PDB entry 6GRB | X-ray diffraction, 2.40 A resolution | chains A and R of the 3 polymer chains in the assembly

Chain A:
Name: Nuclease-like protein
From: Chaetomium thermophilum (strain DSM 1495 / CBS 144.50 / IMI 039719)
Reference sequence: G0RYN2 (G0RYN2_CHATD); numbering as in UniProt (aligned over 1-530)
Amino-acid sequence (530 residues; each row starts with the number of its first residue):
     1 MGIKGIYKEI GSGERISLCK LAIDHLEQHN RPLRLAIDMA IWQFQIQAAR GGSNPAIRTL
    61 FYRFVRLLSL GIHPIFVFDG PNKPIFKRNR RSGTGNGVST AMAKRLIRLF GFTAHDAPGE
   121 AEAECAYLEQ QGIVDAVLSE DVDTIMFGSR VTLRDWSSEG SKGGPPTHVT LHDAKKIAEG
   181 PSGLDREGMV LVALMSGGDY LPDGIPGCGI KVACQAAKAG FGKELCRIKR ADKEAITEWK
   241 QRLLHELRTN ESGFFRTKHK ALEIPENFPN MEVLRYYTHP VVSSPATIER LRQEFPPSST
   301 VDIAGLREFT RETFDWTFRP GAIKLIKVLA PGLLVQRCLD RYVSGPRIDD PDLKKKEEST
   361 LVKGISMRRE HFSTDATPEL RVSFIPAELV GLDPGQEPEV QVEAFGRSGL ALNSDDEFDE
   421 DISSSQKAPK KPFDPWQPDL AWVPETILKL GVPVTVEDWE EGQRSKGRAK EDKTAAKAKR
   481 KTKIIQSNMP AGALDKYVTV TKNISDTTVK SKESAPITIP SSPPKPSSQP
Unresolved in the structure: 1, 84-98, 160-162, 231-234, 342-355, 401-430, 466-530
Bound ions: Mg2+: Asp-141, Asp-143
Reported in the primary citation:
  - conformationally variable residues (loop rearrangement): Asp-199, Asp-203
  - mutagenesis - D199A (100-fold), Y200F (100-fold): decreased catalytic activity on K+ ions
  - mutagenesis - E120A (100-fold): decreased catalytic activity (citing earlier work)
  - mutagenesis - D199A/Y200F: abolished catalytic activity

Chain R:
Molecule: 16-nt DNA strand
Sequence (16 nucleotides; each row starts with the number of its first residue; numbering starts at 0):
     0 TACCCACCAC CGCTCA

Interface between chain A and chain R:
Residue-residue contacts - 10 pairs, chain A then chain R:
  Phe-44(A) / DA15(R)  base contact
  Gly-207(A) / DA8(R)  sugar contact
  Gly-207(A) / DC9(R)  hydrogen bond to the phosphate
  Cys-208(A) / DC9(R)  phosphate contact
  Gly-209(A) / DA8(R)  hydrogen bond to the phosphate
  Ile-210(A) / DA8(R)  hydrogen bond to the phosphate
  Lys-211(A) / DC7(R)  phosphate contact
  Lys-211(A) / DA8(R)  hydrogen bond to the phosphate
  Val-212(A) / DA8(R)  phosphate contact
  Arg-256(A) / DC7(R)  salt bridge to the phosphate
Also at the interface, not in a pair above, chain A (9 interface residues in all): Pro-206
Also at the interface, not in a pair above, chain R (5 interface residues in all): DC6

Summary:
Chain A and chain R form an interface of 9 and 5 residues respectively; the contacts include 4 hydrogen bonds
and 1 salt bridge. Polar pairs include Gly-207(A)/DC9(R), Gly-209(A)/DA8(R) and Ile-210(A)/DA8(R). From the
paper: D199A and Y200F of chain A reduce catalytic activity on K+ ions; conformational variability at
Asp-199(A) and Asp-203(A); 4 substitutions were tested in all.
Chain A is Nuclease-like protein (Chaetomium thermophilum (strain DSM 1495 / CBS 144.50 / IMI 039719)) and
chain R is a 16-nt DNA strand; the structure, eukaryotic junction-resolving enzyme GEN-1 binding with
Potassium, was determined by X-ray diffraction together with 6GRC and 6GRD from the same study.
